7MKN - chains C and N of the 9 polymer chains in the assembly; structure by electron microscopy, 3.30 A resolution.

Chain C:
Protein: DNA-directed RNA polymerase subunit beta
From: Escherichia coli (strain K12)
Notes: EC 2.7.7.6
UniProt: A0A4S4NK82 (A0A4S4NK82_ECOLI); numbering as in UniProt (aligned over 3-1342)
Sequence (1340 residues; each row starts with the number of its first residue):
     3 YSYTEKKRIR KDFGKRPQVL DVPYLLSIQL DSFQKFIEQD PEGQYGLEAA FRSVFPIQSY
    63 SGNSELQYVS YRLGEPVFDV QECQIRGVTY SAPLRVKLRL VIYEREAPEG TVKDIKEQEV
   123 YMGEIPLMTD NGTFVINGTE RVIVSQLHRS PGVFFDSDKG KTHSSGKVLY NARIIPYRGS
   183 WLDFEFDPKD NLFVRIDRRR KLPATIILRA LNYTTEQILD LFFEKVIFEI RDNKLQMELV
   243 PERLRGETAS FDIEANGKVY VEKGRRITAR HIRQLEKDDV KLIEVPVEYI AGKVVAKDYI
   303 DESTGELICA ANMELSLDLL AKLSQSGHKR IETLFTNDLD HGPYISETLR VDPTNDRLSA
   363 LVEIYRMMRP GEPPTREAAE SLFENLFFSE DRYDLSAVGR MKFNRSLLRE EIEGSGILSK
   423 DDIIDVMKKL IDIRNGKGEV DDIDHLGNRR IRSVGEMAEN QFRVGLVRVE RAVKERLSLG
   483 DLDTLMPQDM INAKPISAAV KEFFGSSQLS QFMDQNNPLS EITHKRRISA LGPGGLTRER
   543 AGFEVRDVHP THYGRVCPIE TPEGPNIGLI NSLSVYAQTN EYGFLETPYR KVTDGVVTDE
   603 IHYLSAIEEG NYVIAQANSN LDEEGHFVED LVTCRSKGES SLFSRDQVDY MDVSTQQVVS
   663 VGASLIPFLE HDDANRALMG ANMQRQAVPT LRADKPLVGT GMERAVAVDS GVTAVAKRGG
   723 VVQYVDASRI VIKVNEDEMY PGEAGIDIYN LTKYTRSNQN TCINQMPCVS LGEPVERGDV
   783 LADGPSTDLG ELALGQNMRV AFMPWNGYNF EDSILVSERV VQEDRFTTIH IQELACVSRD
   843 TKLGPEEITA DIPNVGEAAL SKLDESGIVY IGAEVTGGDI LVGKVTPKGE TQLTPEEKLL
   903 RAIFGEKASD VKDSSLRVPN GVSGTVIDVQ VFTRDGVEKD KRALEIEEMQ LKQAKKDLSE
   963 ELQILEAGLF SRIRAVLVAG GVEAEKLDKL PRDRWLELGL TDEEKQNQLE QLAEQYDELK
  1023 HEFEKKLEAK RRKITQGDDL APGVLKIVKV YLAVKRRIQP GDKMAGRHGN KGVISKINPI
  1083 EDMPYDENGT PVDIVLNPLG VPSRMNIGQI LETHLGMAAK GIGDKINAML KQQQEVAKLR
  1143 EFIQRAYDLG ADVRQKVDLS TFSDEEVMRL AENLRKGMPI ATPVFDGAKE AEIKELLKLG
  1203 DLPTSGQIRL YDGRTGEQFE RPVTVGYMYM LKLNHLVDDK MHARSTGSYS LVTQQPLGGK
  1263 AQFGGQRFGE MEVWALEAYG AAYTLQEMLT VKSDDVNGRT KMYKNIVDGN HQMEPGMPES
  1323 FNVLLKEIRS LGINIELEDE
Ligand contacts: CMPcPP (2TM; 5'-O-[(S)-hydroxy{[(S)-hydroxy(phosphonooxy)phosphoryl]methyl}phosphoryl]cytidine): Arg678, Ser1105, Arg1106

Chain N:
Molecule: 29-nt DNA strand
From: Escherichia coli K-12
Sequence (29 nucleotides; each row starts with the number of its first residue):
     1 GGGCTACCTC TCCATGACGG CGAATACCC
Disordered / not traced: 7-13

Chain C / chain N interface:
Residue-residue contacts (17):
  Arg151(C) with DG16(N), base contact
  Lys163(C) with DG19(N), phosphate contact
  Arg175(C) with DG16(N), salt bridge to the phosphate
  Gly181(C) with DT15(N), base contact
  Trp183(C) with DT15(N), stacking on the base; DG16(N), phosphate contact
  Asp199(C) with DA14(N), hydrogen bond to the base; DT15(N), base contact
  Arg200(C) with DT15(N), phosphate contact
  Arg201(C) with DA14(N), base contact
  Met370(C) with DA14(N), base contact
  Ile445(C) with DG16(N), base contact
  Arg451(C) with DG16(N), hydrogen bond to the base
  Leu538(C) with DG16(N), base contact
  Arg542(C) with DA17(N), hydrogen bond to the base
  Val547(C) with DG16(N), base contact
  Gly1045(C) with DG1(N), phosphate contact
Other interface residues (no listed pair), chain C (19 interface residues in all): Asp446, Gly536, Gly537, Thr539
Other interface residues (no listed pair), chain N (7 interface residues in all): DC18

Overview:
19 residues of chain C face 7 of chain N across their interface; the contacts include 3 hydrogen bonds, 1 salt
bridge and 1 aromatic stacking contact. Polar contacts include Asp199(C)-DA14(N), Arg451(C)-DG16(N) and
Arg542(C)-DA17(N). Chain C binds CMPcPP.
Chain C is DNA-directed RNA polymerase subunit beta (Escherichia coli (strain K12)) and chain N is a 29-nt DNA
strand (Escherichia coli K-12); the structure, Escherichia coli RNA polymerase and RapA elongation complex,
was determined by electron microscopy together with 7MKP, 7MKO and 7MKQ from the same study.
